9GUQ - chains A and K of the 24 polymer chains in the assembly; structure by electron microscopy, 3.10 A resolution.

[Chain A]
Molecule: 16S ribosomal RNA
Source organism: Escherichia coli K-12
Sequence (1541 nucleotides; numbered 1 to 1541; the number before each row is that of its first residue):
     1 AAAUUGAAGAGUUUGAUCAUGGCUCAGAUUGAACGCUGGCGGCAGGCCUA
    51 ACACAUGCAAGUCGAACGGUAACAGGAAGAAGCUUGCUUCUUUGCUGACG
   101 AGUGGCGGACGGGUGAGUAAUGUCUGGGAAACUGCCUGAUGGAGGGGGAU
   151 AACUACUGGAAACGGUAGCUAAUACCGCAUAACGUCGCAAGACCAAAGAG
   201 GGGUACCUUCGGGCCUCUUGCCAUCGGAUGUGCCCAGAUGGGAUUAGCUA
   251 GUAGGUGGGGUAACGGCUCACCUAGGCGACGAUCCCUAGCUGGUCUGAGA
   301 GGAUGACCAGCCACACUGGAACUGAGACACGGUCCAGACUCCUACGGGAG
   351 GCAGCAGUGGGGAAUAUUGCACAAUGGGCGCAAGCCUGAUGCAGCCAUGC
   401 CGCGUGUAUGAAGAAGGCCUUCGGGUUGUAAAGUACUUUCAGCGGGGAGG
   451 AAGGGAGUAAAGUUAAUACCUUUGCUCAUUGACGUUACCCGCAGAAGAAG
   501 CACCGGCUAACUCCGUGCCAGCAGCCXCGGUAAUACGGAGGGUGCAAGCG
   551 UUAAUCGGAAUUACUGGGCGUAAAGCGCACGCAGGCGGUUUGUUAAGUCA
   601 GAUGUGAAAUCCCCGGGCUCAACCUGGGAACUGCAUCUGAUACUGGCAAG
   651 CUUGAGUCUCGUAGAGGGGGGUAGAAUUCCAGGUGUAGCGGUGAAAUGCG
   701 UAGAGAUCUGGAGGAAUACCGGUGGCGAAGGCGGCCCCCUGGACGAAGAC
   751 UGACGCUCAGGUGCGAAAGCGUGGGGAGCAAACAGGAUUAGAUACCCUGG
   801 UAGUCCACGCCGUAAACGAUGUCGACUUGGAGGUUGUGCCCUUGAGGCGU
   851 GGCUUCCGGAGCUAACGCGUUAAGUCGACCGCCUGGGGAGUACGGCCGCA
   901 AGGUUAAAACUCAAAUGAAUUGACGGGGGCCCGCACAAGCGGUGGAGCAU
   951 GUGGUUUAAUUCGAUGXAACGCGAAGAACCUUACCUGGUCUUGACAUCCA
  1001 CGGAAGUUUUCAGAGAUGAGAAUGUGCCUUCGGGAACCGUGAGACAGGUG
  1051 CUGCAUGGCUGUCGUCAGCUCGUGUUGUGAAAUGUUGGGUUAAGUCCCGC
  1101 AACGAGCGCAACCCUUAUCCUUUGUUGCCAGCGGUCCGGCCGGGAACUCA
  1151 AAGGAGACUGCCAGUGAUAAACUGGAGGAAGGUGGGGAUGACGUCAAGUC
  1201 AUCAUGGCCCUUACGACCAGGGCUACACACGUGCUACAAUGGCGCAUACA
  1251 AAGAGAAGCGACCUCGCGAGAGCAAGCGGACCUCAUAAAGUGCGUCGUAG
  1301 UCCGGAUUGGAGUCUGCAACUCGACUCCAUGAAGUCGGAAUCGCUAGUAA
  1351 UCGUGGAUCAGAAUGCCACGGUGAAUACGUUCCCGGGCCUUGUACACACC
  1401 GCCCGUXACACCAUGGGAGUGGGUUGCAAAAGAAGUAGGUAGCUUAACCU
  1451 UCGGGAGGGCGCUUACCACUUUGUGAUUCAUGACUGGGGUGAAGUCGUAA
  1501 CAAGGUAACCGUAGGGGAACCUGCGGUUGGAUCACCUCCUU
Disordered / not traced: 1492-1493
Modified positions: PSU (pseudouridine-5'-monophosphate) at position 516, G7M (N7-methyl-guanosine-5'-monophosphate) at position 527, 2MG (2N-methylguanosine-5'-monophosphate) at position 966, 5MC (5-methylcytidine-5'-monophosphate) at position 967, 2MG (2N-methylguanosine-5'-monophosphate) at position 1207, 4OC (4n,o2'-methylcytidine-5'-monophosphate) at position 1402, 5MC (5-methylcytidine-5'-monophosphate) at position 1407, UR3 (3-methyluridine-5'-monophoshate) at position 1498, 2MG (2N-methylguanosine-5'-monophosphate) at position 1516, MA6 (6N-dimethyladenosine-5'-monophoshate) at position 1518, MA6 (6N-dimethyladenosine-5'-monophoshate) at position 1519
Bound ions: Mg2+ site 1 near G21 (its only coordinating residue here); Mg2+ site 2: C48, G115; Mg2+ site 3 near A53 (its only coordinating residue here); Mg2+ site 4: A59, U387; Mg2+ site 5: U62, G105; Mg2+ site 6 near G100 (its only coordinating residue here); Mg2+ site 7: A109, G331; Mg2+ site 8 near G111 (its only coordinating residue here); Mg2+ site 9: A116, G117, G289; Mg2+ site 10 near G145 (its only coordinating residue here); Mg2+ site 11: A174, C175; Mg2+ site 12: U180, A195; 66 more Mg2+ sites not listed

[Chain K]
Name: 30S ribosomal protein S10
Source organism: Escherichia coli K-12
Reference sequence: P0A7R5 (RS10_ECOLI); numbering as in UniProt (aligned over 1-103)
Sequence (103 residues; each row starts with the number of its first residue):
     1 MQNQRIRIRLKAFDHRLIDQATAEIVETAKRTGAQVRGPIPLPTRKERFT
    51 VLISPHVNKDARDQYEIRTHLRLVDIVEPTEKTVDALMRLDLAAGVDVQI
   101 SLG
Disordered / not traced: 1-2

[Interface between chain A and chain K]
Residue-residue contacts (67):
  G963(A) - His56(K)  hydrogen bond to the sugar
  G963(A) - Val57(K)  base contact
  A964(A) - Val57(K)  sugar contact
  A969(A) - Asn58(K)  phosphate contact
  C972(A) - Val57(K)  base contact
  C972(A) - Lys59(K)  salt bridge to the phosphate
  G973(A) - Pro55(K)  sugar contact
  G973(A) - His56(K)  base contact
  G973(A) - Val57(K)  sugar contact
  G973(A) - Lys59(K)  salt bridge to the phosphate
  A975(A) - Thr50(K)  base contact
  A975(A) - Lys59(K)  salt bridge to the phosphate
  A975(A) - Arg62(K)  hydrogen bond to the base
  G1058(A) - Pro55(K)  base contact
  C1059(A) - Ile53(K)  hydrogen bond to the sugar
  C1059(A) - Ser54(K)  sugar contact
  C1059(A) - Pro55(K)  base contact
  U1060(A) - Ile53(K)  phosphate contact
  U1060(A) - Ser54(K)  sugar contact
  U1060(A) - Asn58(K)  hydrogen bond to the sugar
  U1060(A) - Ala61(K)  phosphate contact
  G1061(A) - Asn58(K)  hydrogen bond to the sugar
  G1061(A) - Ala61(K)  phosphate contact
  C1114(A) - Arg68(K)  phosphate contact
  U1115(A) - Arg68(K)  salt bridge to the phosphate
  U1123(A) - Gly38(K)  sugar contact
  U1123(A) - Pro39(K)  hydrogen bond to the sugar
  U1123(A) - Ile40(K)  sugar contact
  U1123(A) - Pro41(K)  base contact
  G1124(A) - Arg37(K)  salt bridge to the phosphate
  G1124(A) - Ile40(K)  sugar contact
  U1125(A) - Arg7(K)  hydrogen bond to the phosphate
  U1125(A) - Arg37(K)  salt bridge to the phosphate
  U1125(A) - Ile40(K)  base contact
  U1125(A) - Leu73(K)  sugar contact
  U1126(A) - Arg7(K)  salt bridge to the phosphate
  U1126(A) - Leu42(K)  base contact
  U1126(A) - Leu73(K)  base contact
  A1150(A) - Pro41(K)  hydrogen bond to the sugar
  A1150(A) - Leu42(K)  sugar contact
  A1150(A) - Pro43(K)  sugar contact
  A1151(A) - Pro41(K)  sugar contact
  A1151(A) - Pro43(K)  phosphate contact
  A1151(A) - Thr44(K)  hydrogen bond to the phosphate
  A1151(A) - Arg72(K)  phosphate contact
  A1152(A) - His15(K)  phosphate contact
  A1152(A) - Asp19(K)  sugar contact
  A1152(A) - His70(K)  salt bridge to the phosphate
  A1152(A) - Arg72(K)  salt bridge to the phosphate
  G1153(A) - His15(K)  salt bridge to the phosphate
  G1198(A) - Pro55(K)  base contact
  G1198(A) - His56(K)  sugar contact
  U1199(A) - His56(K)  sugar contact
  U1202(A) - Pro55(K)  base contact
  G1253(A) - Lys46(K)  phosphate contact
  A1254(A) - Arg45(K)  salt bridge to the phosphate
  A1254(A) - Glu47(K)  phosphate contact
  G1255(A) - Arg45(K)  salt bridge to the phosphate
  G1279(A) - Arg9(K)  salt bridge to the phosphate
  A1280(A) - Arg9(K)  salt bridge to the phosphate
  A1280(A) - Leu42(K)  base contact
  A1280(A) - Pro43(K)  sugar contact
  A1280(A) - Leu71(K)  phosphate contact
  C1366(A) - Arg62(K)  hydrogen bond to the sugar
  C1367(A) - Thr50(K)  hydrogen bond to the sugar
  C1367(A) - Gln64(K)  phosphate contact
  A1368(A) - Gln64(K)  hydrogen bond to the phosphate
Also at the interface, not in a pair above, chain K (33 interface residues in all): Lys11, Leu52

[Summary]
31 residues of chain A and 33 residues of chain K are in contact, with 12 hydrogen bonds and 14 salt bridges.
Among the polar pairs are A975(A)-Arg62(K), G963(A)-His56(K) and C1059(A)-Ile53(K). C48(A) and G115(A)
coordinate Mg2+ site 2.
Here chain A is 16S ribosomal RNA and chain K is 30S ribosomal protein S10, both from Escherichia coli K-12.
Entry 9GUQ (30S PIC (Pre-Initiation complex)) was determined by electron microscopy, deposited together with
9GUP, 9GUR, 9GUS, 9GUT, 9GUU, 9GUV, 9GUW and 9GUX.
